Entry 5XFR (X-ray diffraction, 2.25 A resolution); this record covers chains B and E of the 6 polymer chains in the assembly.

# Chain B
Molecule: Metal-response element-binding transcription factor 2
Source organism: Homo sapiens
UniProtKB: Q9Y483 (MTF2_HUMAN); residue numbers follow UniProt; this construct covers 43-358
Amino-acid sequence (317 residues; each row starts with the number of its first residue):
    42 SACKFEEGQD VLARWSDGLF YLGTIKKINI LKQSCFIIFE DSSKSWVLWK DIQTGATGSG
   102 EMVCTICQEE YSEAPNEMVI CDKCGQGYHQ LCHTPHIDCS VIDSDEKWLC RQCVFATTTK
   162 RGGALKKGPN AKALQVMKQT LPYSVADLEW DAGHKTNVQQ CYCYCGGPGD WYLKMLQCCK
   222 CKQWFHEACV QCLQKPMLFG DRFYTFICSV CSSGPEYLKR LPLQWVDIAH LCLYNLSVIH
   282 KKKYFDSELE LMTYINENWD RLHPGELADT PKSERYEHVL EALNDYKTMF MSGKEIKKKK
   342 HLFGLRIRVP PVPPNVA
Not modelled in the structure: 42-44, 96-104, 141-147
Construct notes: expression tag (42)
Curated features (UniProtKB/Swiss-Prot):
  - zinc finger: Glu-102 to Ala-157 (PHD-type 1), Gln-201 to Gly-255 (PHD-type 2)
  - natural variant: Cys-140 (S140C: this construct carries the variant)
  - mutagenesis: Lys-338 to Lys-339 (Abolishes chromatin binding activity of the PRC2.1 complex)
Metal / ion sites: Zn2+ site 1: Cys-105, His-130, Cys-133; Zn2+ site 2: Cys-122, Cys-125, Cys-151, Cys-154; Zn2+ site 3: Cys-204, Cys-206, His-227, Cys-230; Zn2+ site 4: Cys-219, Cys-222, Cys-249, Cys-252
From the paper describing this entry:
  - mutagenesis - K339A: abolished binding to the 13-nt DNA strand (chain E)
  - mutagenesis - K339A: decreased localization to chromatin
  - mutagenesis - Y62A: abolished binding to Peptide from Histone H3.1

# Chain E
Molecule: 13-nt DNA strand
Sequence (13 nucleotides; row label = number of the first residue in the row):
     1 GGGCGGCCGC CCT

# Interface between chain B and chain E
Pairs across the interface (13; chain B residue first):
  Lys-282(B) with DG1(E), sugar contact
  Lys-283(B) with DG2(E), phosphate contact
  Lys-284(B) with DG2(E), hydrogen bond to the phosphate
  Tyr-285(B) with DG2(E), hydrogen bond to the phosphate
  Ile-337(B) with DG2(E), sugar contact; DG3(E), phosphate contact; DC4(E), hydrogen bond to the base
  Lys-338(B) with DC4(E), base contact; DG5(E), hydrogen bond to the base; DG6(E), hydrogen bond to the base
  Lys-339(B) with DG2(E), sugar contact; DG3(E), hydrogen bond to the base; DC4(E), base contact

# In short
The interface between chain B and chain E involves 7 residues on one side and 6 on the other, with 6 hydrogen
bonds. Among the polar pairs are Ile-337(B)/DC4(E), Lys-338(B)/DG5(E) and Lys-338(B)/DG6(E). From the paper:
K339A of chain B abolishes binding to the 13-nt DNA strand (chain E); K339A of chain B reduces localization to
chromatin.
Chain B is Metal-response element-binding transcription factor 2 (Homo sapiens) and chain E is a 13-nt DNA
strand; the structure, Ternary complex of MTF2, DNA and histone, was determined by X-ray diffraction (same
publication as 5XFN, 5XFO, 5XFP and 5XFQ).
